Entry 6OJ6 (electron microscopy, 4.20 A resolution (low resolution: residue-level contacts below are approximate; hydrogen-bond / salt-bridge calls are withheld)); this record covers chains B and P of the 13 polymer chains in the assembly.

# Chain B
Protein: Inner capsid protein VP2
Source organism: Rotavirus A (strain RVA/Monkey/United States/RRV/1975/G3P5B[3])
Reference sequence: B3F2X3 (B3F2X3_ROTRH); numbering as in UniProt (aligned over 1-887)
Chain sequence (887 residues; numbered 1 to 887; the number before each row is that of its first residue):
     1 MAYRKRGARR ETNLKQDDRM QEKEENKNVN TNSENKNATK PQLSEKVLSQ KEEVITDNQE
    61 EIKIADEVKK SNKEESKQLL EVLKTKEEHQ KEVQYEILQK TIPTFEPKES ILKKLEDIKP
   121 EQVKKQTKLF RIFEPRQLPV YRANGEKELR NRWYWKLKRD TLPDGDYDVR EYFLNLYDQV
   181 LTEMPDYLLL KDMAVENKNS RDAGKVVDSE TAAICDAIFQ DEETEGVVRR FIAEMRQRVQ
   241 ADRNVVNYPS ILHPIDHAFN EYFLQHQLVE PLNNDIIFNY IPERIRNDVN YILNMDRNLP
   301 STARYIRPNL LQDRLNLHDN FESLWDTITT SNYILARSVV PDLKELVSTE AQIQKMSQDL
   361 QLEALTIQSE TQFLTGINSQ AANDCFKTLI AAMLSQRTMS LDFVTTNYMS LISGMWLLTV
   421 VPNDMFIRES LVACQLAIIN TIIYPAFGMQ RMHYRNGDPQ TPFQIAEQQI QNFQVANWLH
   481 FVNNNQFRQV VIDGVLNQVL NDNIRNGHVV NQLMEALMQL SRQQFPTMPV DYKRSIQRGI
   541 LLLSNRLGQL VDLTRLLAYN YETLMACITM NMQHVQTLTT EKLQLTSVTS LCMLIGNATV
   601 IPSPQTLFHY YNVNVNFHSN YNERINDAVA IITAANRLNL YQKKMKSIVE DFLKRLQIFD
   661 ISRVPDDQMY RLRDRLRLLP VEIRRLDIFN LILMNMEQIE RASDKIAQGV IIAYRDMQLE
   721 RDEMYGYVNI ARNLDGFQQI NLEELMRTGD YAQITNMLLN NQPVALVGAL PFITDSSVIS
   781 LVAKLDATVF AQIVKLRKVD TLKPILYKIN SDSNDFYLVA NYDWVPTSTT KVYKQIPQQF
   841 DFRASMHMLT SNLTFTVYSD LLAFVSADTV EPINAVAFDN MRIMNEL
Disordered / not traced: 1-106

# Chain P
Protein: RNA-directed RNA polymerase
Source organism: Rotavirus A (strain RVA/Monkey/United States/RRV/1975/G3P5B[3])
Notes: EC 2.7.7.48
Reference sequence: B3F2X2 (B3F2X2_ROTRH); residue numbers follow UniProt; this construct covers 1-1088
Chain sequence (1088 residues; numbered 1 to 1088; the number before each row is that of its first residue):
     1 MGKYNLILSE YLSFIYNSQS AVQIPIYYSS NSELENRCIE FHSKCLENSK NGLSLKKLFV
    61 EYSDVIENAT LLSILSYSYD KYNAVERKLV KYAKGKPLEA DLTVNELDYE NNKITSELFP
   121 TAEEYTDLLM DPAILTSLSS NLNAVMFWLE KHENDVAEKL KIYKRRLDLF TIVASTVNKY
   181 GVPRHNAKYR YEYEVMKDKP YYLVTWANSS IEMLMSVFSH EDYLIARELI VLSYSNRSTL
   241 AKLVSSPMSI LVALVDINGT FITNEELELE FSNKYVRAIV PDQTFDELKQ MLDNMRKAGL
   301 TDIPKMIQDW LVDCSIEKFP LMAKIYSWSF HVGFRKQKML DAALDQLKTE YTEDVDDEMY
   361 REYTMLIRDE VVKMLEEPVK HDDHLLQDSE LAGLLSMSSA SNGESRQLKF GRKTIFSTKK
   421 NMHVMDDMAN GRYTPGIIPP VNVDKPIPLG RRDVPGRRTR IIFILPYEYF IAQHAVVEKM
   481 LIYAKHTREY AEFYSQSNQL LSYGDVTRFL SNNSMVLYTD VSQWDSSQHN TQPFRKGIIM
   541 GLDMLANMTN DARVIQTLNL YKQTQINLMD SYVQIPDGNV IKKIQYGAVA SGEKQTKAAN
   601 SIANLALIKT VLSRISNKYS FATKIIRVDG DDNYAVLQFN TEVTKQMVQD VSNDVRETYA
   661 RMNTKVKALV STVGIEIAKR YIAGGKIFFR AGINLLNNEK KGQSTQWDQA AVLYSNYIVN
   721 RLRGFETDRE FILTKIMQMT SVAITGSLRL FPSERVLTTN STFKVFDSED FIIEYGTTDD
   781 EVYIQRAFMS LSSQKSGIAD EIAASSTFKN YVSRLSEQLL FSKNNIVSRG IALTEKAKLN
   841 SYAPISLEKR RAQISALLTM LQKPVTFKSS KITINDILRD IKPFFTVNEA HLPIQYQKFM
   901 PTLPDNVQYI IQCIGSRTYQ IEDDGSKSAI SRLISKYSVY KPSIEELYKV ISLHENEIQL
   961 YLISLGIPKI DADTYVGSKI YSQDKYRILE SYVYNLLSIN YGCYQLFDFN SPDLEKLIRI
  1021 PFKGKIPAVT FILHLYAKLE VINHAIKNGS WISLFCNYPK SEMIKLWKKM WNITSLRSPY
  1081 TNANFFQD
Disordered / not traced: 1, 1074-1088
From the paper describing this entry:
  - conformationally variable residues (loop rearrangement, order/disorder transition): Phe261 to Phe271, Met397 to Glu404, His486 to Thr507, Ile575 to Lys582, Asp629 to Asp632, Gln818 to Val827, Thr1074 to Asp1088

# Chain B / chain P interface
Residue-residue contacts (26):
  Glu350(B) with Asn888(P); Arg1019(P); Phe1055(P)
  Ala351(B) with Arg1019(P)
  Ile353(B) with Phe1055(P)
  Gln354(B) with Arg1019(P); Ile1020(P); Pro1021(P)
  Ser357(B) with Pro1021(P)
  Gln358(B) with Phe1022(P)
  Leu362(B) with Lys1023(P)
  Glu363(B) with Lys1023(P); Lys1025(P); Lys1060(P)
  Ala364(B) with Lys1023(P); Gly1024(P); Ile1026(P); Lys1060(P); Met1063(P); Ile1064(P)
  Leu365(B) with Lys1025(P); Ile1026(P); Ile1064(P)
  Thr366(B) with Lys1060(P)
  Gln368(B) with Lys1060(P)
  Thr371(B) with Lys1060(P)
Also at the interface, not in a pair above, chain B (14 interface residues in all): Gln361
Also at the interface, not in a pair above, chain P (14 interface residues in all): Ser1053

# In short
The chain B/chain P interface involves 14 residues from each chain. The paper reports conformational
variability at Phe261(P), Met397(P) and His486(P) among others.
Here chain B is Inner capsid protein VP2 and chain P is RNA-directed RNA polymerase, both from Rotavirus A
(strain RVA/Monkey/United States/RRV/1975/G3P5B[3]). Entry 6OJ6 (In situ structure of rotavirus VP1
RNA-dependent RNA polymerase (DLP_RNA)) was determined by electron microscopy, deposited together with 6OJ3,
6OJ4 and 6OJ5.
